PDB entry 8WIF | electron microscopy, 2.90 A resolution | chains a and q of the 23 polymer chains in the assembly

# Chain a
Molecule: 16S rRNA
Source organism: Mycolicibacterium smegmatis MC2 155
Sequence (1528 nucleotides; each row starts with the number of its first residue):
     1 UUUUUGUUUGGAGAGUUUGAUCCUGGCUCAGGACGAACGCUGGCGGCGUG
    51 CUUAACACAUGCAAGUCGAACGGAAAGGCCCUUUCGGGGGUACUCGAGUG
   101 GCGAACGGGUGAGUAACACGUGGGUGAUCUGCCCUGCACUUUGGGAUAAG
   151 CCUGGGAAACUGGGUCUAAUACCGAAUACACCCUGCUGGUCGCAUGGCCU
   201 GGUAGGGGAAAGCUUUUGCGGUGUGGGAUGGGCCCGCGGCCUAUCAGCUU
   251 GUUGGUGGGGUGAUGGCCUACCAAGGCGACGACGGGUAGCCGGCCUGAGA
   301 GGGUGACCGGCCACACUGGGACUGAGAUACGGCCCAGACUCCUACGGGAG
   351 GCAGCAGUGGGGAAUAUUGCACAAUGGGCGCAAGCCUGAUGCAGCGACGC
   401 CGCGUGAGGGAUGACGGCCUUCGGGUUGUAAACCUCUUUCAGCACAGACG
   451 AAGCGCAAGUGACGGUAUGUGCAGAAGAAGGACCGGCCAACUACGUGCCA
   501 GCAGCCGCGGUAAUACGUAGGGUCCGAGCGUUGUCCGGAAUUACUGGGCG
   551 UAAAGAGCUCGUAGGUGGUUUGUCGCGUUGUUCGUGAAAACUCACAGCUU
   601 AACUGUGGGCGUGCGGGCGAUACGGGCAGACUAGAGUACUGCAGGGGAGA
   651 CUGGAAUUCCUGGUGUAGCGGUGGAAUGCGCAGAUAUCAGGAGGAACACC
   701 GGUGGCGAAGGCGGGUCUCUGGGCAGUAACUGACGCUGAGGAGCGAAAGC
   751 GUGGGGAGCGAACAGGAUUAGAUACCCUGGUAGUCCACGCCGUAAACGGU
   801 GGGUACUAGGUGUGGGUUUCCUUCCUUGGGAUCCGUGCCGUAGCUAACGC
   851 AUUAAGUACCCCGCCUGGGGAGUACGGCCGCAAGGCUAAAACUCAAAGGA
   901 AUUGACGGGGGCCCGCACAAGCGGCGGAGCAUGUGGAUUAAUUCGAUGCA
   951 ACGCGAAGAACCUUACCUGGGUUUGACAUGCACAGGACGCCGGCAGAGAU
  1001 GUCGGUUCCCUUGUGGCCUGUGUGCAGGUGGUGCAUGGCUGUCGUCAGCU
  1051 CGUGUCGUGAGAUGUUGGGUUAAGUCCCGCAACGAGCGCAACCCUUGUCU
  1101 CAUGUUGCCAGCACGUUAUGGUGGGGACUCGUGAGAGACUGCCGGGGUCA
  1151 ACUCGGAGGAAGGUGGGGAUGACGUCAAGUCAUCAUGCCCCUUAUGUCCA
  1201 GGGCUUCACACAUGCUACAAUGGCCGGUACAAAGGGCUGCGAUGCCGUGA
  1251 GGUGGAGCGAAUCCUUUCAAAGCCGGUCUCAGUUCGGAUCGGGGUCUGCA
  1301 ACUCGACCCCGUGAAGUCGGAGUCGCUAGUAAUCGCAGAUCAGCAACGCU
  1351 GCGGUGAAUACGUUCCCGGGCCUUGUACACACCGCCCGUCACGUCAUGAA
  1401 AGUCGGUAACACCCGAAGCCGGUGGCCUAACCCUUGUGGAGGGAGCCGUC
  1451 GAAGGUGGGAUCGGCGAUUGGGACGAAGUCGUAACAAGGUAGCCGUACCG
  1501 GAAGGUGCGGCUGGAUCACCUCCUUUCU
Unresolved in the structure: 1-6, 1524-1528

# Chain q
Name: 30S ribosomal protein S16
Source organism: Mycolicibacterium smegmatis MC2 155
UniProtKB: A0QV37 (RS16_MYCS2); numbering as in UniProt (aligned over 1-156)
Amino-acid sequence (156 residues; row label = number of the first residue in the row):
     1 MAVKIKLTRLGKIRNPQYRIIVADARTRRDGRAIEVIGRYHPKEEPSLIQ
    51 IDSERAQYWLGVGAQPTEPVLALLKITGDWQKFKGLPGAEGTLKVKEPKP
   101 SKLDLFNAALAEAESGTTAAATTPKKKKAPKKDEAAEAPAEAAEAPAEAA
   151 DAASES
Unresolved in the structure: 1, 115-156

# Chain a / chain q interface
Contacting residue pairs (77):
  C47(a) - Ile13(q)  phosphate contact
  C47(a) - Arg14(q)  salt bridge to the phosphate
  G48(a) - Lys12(q)  phosphate contact
  G48(a) - Ile13(q)  hydrogen bond to the phosphate
  C106(a) - Arg26(q)  hydrogen bond to the sugar
  G107(a) - Arg28(q)  sugar contact
  G108(a) - Arg28(q)  salt bridge to the phosphate
  G131(a) - Arg26(q)  hydrogen bond to the base
  C132(a) - Ala2(q)  hydrogen bond to the base
  C133(a) - Ala2(q)  sugar contact
  C133(a) - Gly63(q)  hydrogen bond to the sugar
  C133(a) - Gln65(q)  hydrogen bond to the sugar
  C134(a) - Gly61(q)  hydrogen bond to the sugar
  C134(a) - Val62(q)  sugar contact
  C134(a) - Gly63(q)  sugar contact
  C134(a) - Gln65(q)  sugar contact
  G227(a) - Val62(q)  hydrogen bond to the base
  A228(a) - Val3(q)  sugar contact
  A228(a) - Tyr58(q)  sugar contact
  A228(a) - Val62(q)  sugar contact
  U229(a) - Asp24(q)  hydrogen bond to the sugar
  U229(a) - Ile34(q)  phosphate contact
  U229(a) - Trp59(q)  phosphate contact
  G230(a) - Arg26(q)  hydrogen bond to the sugar
  G309(a) - Arg28(q)  salt bridge to the phosphate
  G309(a) - Asp30(q)  phosphate contact
  G310(a) - Arg28(q)  salt bridge to the phosphate
  G310(a) - Gly31(q)  phosphate contact
  G310(a) - Arg32(q)  hydrogen bond to the sugar
  A374(a) - Tyr18(q)  hydrogen bond to the sugar
  U375(a) - Leu7(q)  hydrogen bond to the sugar
  U375(a) - Tyr18(q)  sugar contact
  U375(a) - Arg29(q)  hydrogen bond to the base
  U375(a) - Pro69(q)  phosphate contact
  G376(a) - Lys6(q)  phosphate contact
  G376(a) - Leu7(q)  phosphate contact
  G376(a) - Arg29(q)  sugar contact
  G376(a) - Thr67(q)  hydrogen bond to the phosphate
  G376(a) - Pro69(q)  phosphate contact
  G377(a) - Lys4(q)  salt bridge to the phosphate
  G377(a) - Lys6(q)  phosphate contact
  G377(a) - Ala25(q)  sugar contact
  G377(a) - Thr67(q)  phosphate contact
  U390(a) - Arg29(q)  hydrogen bond to the phosphate
  G391(a) - Arg9(q)  hydrogen bond to the phosphate
  G391(a) - Arg29(q)  salt bridge to the phosphate
  C392(a) - Ile13(q)  phosphate contact
  C392(a) - Arg14(q)  phosphate contact
  A393(a) - Ile13(q)  phosphate contact
  A393(a) - Arg14(q)  salt bridge to the phosphate
  C449(a) - Lys43(q)  base contact
  G450(a) - Pro16(q)  sugar contact
  G450(a) - Pro42(q)  sugar contact
  G450(a) - Lys43(q)  sugar contact
  A452(a) - Pro46(q)  base contact
  A452(a) - Ser47(q)  base contact
  A452(a) - Ile49(q)  base contact
  A452(a) - Ile76(q)  sugar contact
  A452(a) - Leu93(q)  base contact
  A452(a) - Lys94(q)  hydrogen bond to the base
  A587(a) - Arg32(q)  hydrogen bond to the base
  A588(a) - Arg19(q)  hydrogen bond to the sugar
  A589(a) - Arg19(q)  salt bridge to the phosphate
  G597(a) - Lys12(q)  base contact
  C598(a) - Lys12(q)  hydrogen bond to the base
  A602(a) - Lys12(q)  base contact
  C603(a) - Lys12(q)  hydrogen bond to the base
  U604(a) - Gly11(q)  hydrogen bond to the phosphate
  U604(a) - Lys12(q)  sugar contact
  U604(a) - Gln17(q)  hydrogen bond to the sugar
  G605(a) - Leu10(q)  phosphate contact
  G605(a) - Gly11(q)  phosphate contact
  G605(a) - Gln17(q)  sugar contact
  G605(a) - His41(q)  hydrogen bond to the sugar
  U606(a) - Arg19(q)  salt bridge to the phosphate
  U606(a) - Arg39(q)  salt bridge to the phosphate
  G607(a) - Arg39(q)  salt bridge to the phosphate
Also at the interface, not in a pair above, chain a (42 interface residues in all): G378, A451, G453, C454, C463
Also at the interface, not in a pair above, chain q (47 interface residues in all): Thr27, Glu68, Val70, Ala72, Thr92

# In short
The interface between chain a and chain q involves 42 residues on one side and 47 on the other; the contacts
include 25 hydrogen bonds and 11 salt bridges. Polar contacts include G131(a)-Arg26(q), C132(a)-Ala2(q) and
G227(a)-Val62(q).
Chain a is 16S rRNA and chain q is 30S ribosomal protein S16, both from Mycolicibacterium smegmatis MC2 155;
the structure, Cryo- EM structure of Mycobacterium smegmatis 30S ribosomal subunit (body 2) of 70S ribosome
and RafH, was determined by electron microscopy, deposited together with 8WHX, 8WHY, 8WI7, 8WI8, 8WI9, 8WIB,
8WIC and 8WID.
